7S0H - chains A and B; structure by X-ray diffraction, 3.15 A resolution.

[Chain A (and B)]
Protein: Terpene synthase
Source organism: Talaromyces verruculosus
Notes: fragment: Prenyltransferase alpha domain, residues 659-963; chain B of this document is another copy of the same molecule, construct and numbering; everything in this record applies to it too
UniProt: A0A348FUE1 (A0A348FUE1_TALVE); numbering as in UniProt (aligned over 659-963)
Chain sequence (305 residues; numbered 659 to 963; the number before each row is that of its first residue):
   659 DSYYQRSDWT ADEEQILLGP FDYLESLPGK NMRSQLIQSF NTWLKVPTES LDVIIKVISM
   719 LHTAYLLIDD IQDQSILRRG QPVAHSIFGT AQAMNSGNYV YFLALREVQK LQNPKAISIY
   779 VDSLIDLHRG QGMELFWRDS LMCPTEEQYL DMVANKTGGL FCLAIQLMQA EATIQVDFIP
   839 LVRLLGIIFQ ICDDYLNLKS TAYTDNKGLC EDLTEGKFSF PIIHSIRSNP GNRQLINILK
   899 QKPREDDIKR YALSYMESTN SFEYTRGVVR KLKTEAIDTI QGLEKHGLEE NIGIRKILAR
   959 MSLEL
Disordered / not traced: 659 (chain B: fully traced)
Sequence notes: engineered mutation Y723 (Ser in A0A348FUE1)
Swiss-Prot annotation at these positions:
  - motif: D727 to D731 (DDXXD 1), D851 to N855 (DDXXD 2)
  - binding site (isopentenyl diphosphate): K688, R691, H720, R737
  - binding site (Mg(2+)): D727, D731
  - binding site (dimethylallyl diphosphate): R736, K814, T815, Q848, N855, K865, K875
  - mutagenesis: D727 (D727A: Impairs PT, but retains the type II TC activity, converting GGPP into copalyl diphosphate)
From the paper describing this entry:
  - contacts within the chain: Y723-G817 (hydrogen bond), D727-Q789 (hydrogen bond), Q730-Q789 (hydrogen bond)
  - conformationally variable residues: D727
  - mutagenesis - S723Y: decreased catalytic activity
  - mutagenesis - H786A (160 +/- 10 uM): decreased catalytic activity on IPP

[Interface between chain A and chain B]
Contacting residue pairs (110; chain A residue first):
  S660(A) with E933(B)
  Y661(A) with E804(B), hydrogen bond; Y922(B); V926(B); K929(B); L930(B), hydrophobic; E933(B), hydrogen bond (backbone-side chain)
  Y662(A) with L808(B), hydrophobic; D809(B), hydrogen bond; A812(B); I845(B), hydrophobic
  Q663(A) with D809(B)
  R664(A) with D784(B), salt bridge; A812(B); N813(B), hydrogen bond; R841(B)
  S665(A) with D809(B), hydrogen bond
  W667(A) with R787(B); M791(B), hydrophobic
  I674(A) with M791(B), hydrophobic; F794(B), hydrophobic
  L675(A) with H786(B); G790(B)
  I726(A) with M752(B), hydrophobic; N756(B)
  Q730(A) with A749(B); M752(B); N753(B)
  F746(A) with D797(B)
  A749(A) with L793(B); R796(B)
  Q750(A) with F794(B); D797(B)
  M752(A) with I726(B), hydrophobic; M752(B), hydrophobic
  N753(A) with H786(B), hydrogen bond; Q789(B); G790(B); L793(B)
  N756(A) with I726(B); N756(B), hydrogen bond; Y759(B); H786(B)
  Y757(A) with I783(B), hydrophobic; H786(B); R787(B), hydrogen bond
  Y759(A) with N756(B); F760(B), hydrophobic
  F760(A) with Y759(B), hydrophobic; Y778(B), hydrophobic; V779(B); L782(B), hydrophobic; I783(B), hydrophobic; H786(B)
  L761(A) with I783(B), hydrophobic
  L763(A) with L763(B), hydrophobic; V779(B), hydrophobic
  R764(A) with V779(B); D780(B), salt bridge; I783(B); R787(B)
  Q767(A) with S776(B), hydrogen bond; V779(B)
  I775(A) with Q767(B); I775(B), hydrophobic
  S776(A) with Q767(B), hydrogen bond
  Y778(A) with F760(B), hydrophobic
  V779(A) with F760(B); L763(B), hydrophobic; R764(B)
  D780(A) with R764(B), salt bridge
  L782(A) with F760(B), hydrophobic
  I783(A) with Y757(B); F760(B); L761(B), hydrophobic; R764(B)
  D784(A) with R664(B), salt bridge
  H786(A) with L675(B); N753(B); N756(B); Y757(B); F760(B)
  R787(A) with W667(B); Y757(B), hydrogen bond; R764(B)
  Q789(A) with N753(B)
  G790(A) with L675(B); N753(B)
  M791(A) with W667(B), hydrophobic; E671(B); I674(B), hydrophobic
  L793(A) with A749(B), hydrophobic; N753(B)
  F794(A) with I674(B), hydrophobic
  R796(A) with A749(B)
  D797(A) with F746(B); Q750(B), hydrogen bond
  E804(A) with Y661(B), hydrogen bond
  L808(A) with Y661(B), hydrophobic
  D809(A) with Y662(B); Q663(B); S665(B)
  A812(A) with Y662(B); R664(B)
  N813(A) with R664(B), hydrogen bond
  R841(A) with R664(B)
  Y922(A) with Y661(B)
  V926(A) with Y661(B)
  E933(A) with S660(B), hydrogen bond; Y661(B), hydrogen bond (side chain-backbone)
Other interface residues (no listed pair), chain A (54 interface residues in all): E671, E672, I845, L930
Other interface residues (no listed pair), chain B (55 interface residues in all): E672, Q730

[Overview]
The interface between chain A and chain B involves 54 residues on one side and 55 on the other; the contacts
include 16 hydrogen bonds and 4 salt bridges. Among the polar pairs are R664(A)-D784(B), R764(A)-D780(B) and
Y661(A)-E804(B). The paper reports that S723Y of chain A reduces catalytic activity; conformational
variability at D727(A).
Chain A and chain B are both Terpene synthase (Talaromyces verruculosus); the structure, Crystal structure of
Penicillium verruculosum copalyl diphosphate synthase (PvCPS) alpha prenyltransferase domain variant, S723Y,
was determined by X-ray diffraction (same publication as 7S09, 7S0A, 7S0L and 7S0M).
